6VNS - chain A; structure by X-ray diffraction, 2.09 A resolution.

== Chain A ==
Name: Non-receptor tyrosine-protein kinase TYK2
Organism: Homo sapiens
Notes: EC 2.7.10.2; fragment: kinase domain
UniProtKB: P29597 (TYK2_HUMAN); numbering as in UniProt (aligned over 888-1182)
Amino-acid sequence (318 residues; each row starts with the number of its first residue):
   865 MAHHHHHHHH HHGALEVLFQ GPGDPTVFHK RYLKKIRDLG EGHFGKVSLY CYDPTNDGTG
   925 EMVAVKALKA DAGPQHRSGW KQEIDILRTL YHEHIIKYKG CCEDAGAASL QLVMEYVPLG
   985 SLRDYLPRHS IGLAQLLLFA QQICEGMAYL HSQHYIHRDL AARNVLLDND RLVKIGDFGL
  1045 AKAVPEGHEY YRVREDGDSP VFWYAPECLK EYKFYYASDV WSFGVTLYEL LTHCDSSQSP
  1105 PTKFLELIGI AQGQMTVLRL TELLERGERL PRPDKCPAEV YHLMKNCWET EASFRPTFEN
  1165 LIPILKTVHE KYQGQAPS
Not modelled in the structure: 865-888, 1179-1182
Modified / non-standard residues: Y1054 (O-phosphotyrosine; PTR)
Construct notes: expression tag (865-887); engineered mutation A936 (Cys in P29597), A969 (Gln in P29597), A971 (Glu in P29597), A972 (Lys in P29597), A1142 (Cys in P29597); conflict S1016 (Ala in P29597)
Residues lining bound ligands: R5D ((1R,2R)-2-cyano-N-[(1S,5R)-3-(5-fluoro-2-{[1-(2-hydroxyethyl)-1H-pyrazol-4-yl]amino}pyrimidin-4-yl)-3-azabicyclo[3.1.0]hexan-1-yl]cyclopropane-1-carboxamide): L903, G904, E905, G906, G909, K910, V911, A928, K930, I960, M978, E979, Y980, V981, P982, G984, S985, D988, R1027, N1028, L1030, G1040, D1041
Curated features (UniProtKB/Swiss-Prot):
  - active site: D1023 (Proton acceptor)
  - binding site (ATP): L903 to V911, K930
  - modified residue (Phosphotyrosine): Y1054, Y1055

== In short ==
Ligands of chain A: compound R5D. UniProt lists active-site residue D1023 and 10 ATP-binding residues.
Chain A is Non-receptor tyrosine-protein kinase TYK2 (Homo sapiens); the structure, Crystal structure of TYK2
kinase with compound 13, was determined by X-ray diffraction together with 6VNV, 6VNX, 6VNY and 6W8L from the
same study.
